Entry 4QD2 (X-ray diffraction, 2.40 A resolution); this record covers chains D and C of the 5 polymer chains in the assembly.

[Chain D (and C)]
Molecule: Hemagglutinin component HA33
From: Clostridium botulinum
Notes: chain C of this document is another copy of the same molecule, construct and numbering; everything in this record applies to it too
UniProtKB: A5HZZ6 (A5HZZ6_CLOBH); residue numbers follow UniProt; this construct covers 2-293
Chain sequence (296 residues; numbered 2 to 297; the number before each row is that of its first residue):
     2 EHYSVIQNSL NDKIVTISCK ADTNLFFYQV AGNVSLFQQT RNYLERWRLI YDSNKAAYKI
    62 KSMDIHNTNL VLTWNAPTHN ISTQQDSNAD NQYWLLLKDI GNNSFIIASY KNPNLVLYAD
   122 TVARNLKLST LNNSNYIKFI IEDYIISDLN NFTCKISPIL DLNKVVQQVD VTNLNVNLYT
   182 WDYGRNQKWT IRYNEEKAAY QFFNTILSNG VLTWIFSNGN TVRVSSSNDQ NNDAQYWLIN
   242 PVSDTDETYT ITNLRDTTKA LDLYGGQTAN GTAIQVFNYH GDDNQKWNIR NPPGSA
Not modelled in the structure: 2-8, 295-297
Differences from the reference sequence: expression tag (294-297)
From the paper describing this entry:
  - mutagenesis - D263A/F278A: unchanged binding to HT29 cells

[Interface between chain D and chain C]
Contacting residue pairs (39):
  Asn-9(D) / Gly-102(C)
  Leu-11(D) / Ile-101(C)  hydrophobic
  Tyr-52(D) / Gly-102(C)  hydrogen bond (side chain-backbone)
  Tyr-59(D) / Ile-101(C)
  Tyr-59(D) / Gly-102(C)
  Leu-96(D) / Asn-134(C)
  Leu-97(D) / Lys-99(C)
  Leu-97(D) / Asp-100(C)
  Leu-97(D) / Ile-101(C)  hydrogen bond (backbone-backbone)
  Leu-98(D) / Lys-99(C)
  Leu-98(D) / Ile-107(C)  hydrophobic
  Lys-99(D) / Leu-97(C)
  Lys-99(D) / Leu-98(C)
  Lys-99(D) / Lys-99(C)  hydrogen bond (backbone-backbone)
  Lys-99(D) / Ile-101(C)
  Asp-100(D) / Leu-97(C)
  Asp-100(D) / Leu-98(C)
  Ile-101(D) / Leu-11(C)  hydrophobic
  Ile-101(D) / Tyr-59(C)  hydrogen bond (backbone-side chain)
  Ile-101(D) / Leu-97(C)  hydrogen bond (backbone-backbone)
  Ile-101(D) / Phe-106(C)  hydrophobic
  Gly-102(D) / Asn-9(C)
  Gly-102(D) / Tyr-52(C)
  Gly-102(D) / Tyr-59(C)
  Asn-103(D) / Tyr-52(C)  hydrogen bond
  Asn-103(D) / Ala-57(C)
  Tyr-111(D) / Asn-134(C)  hydrogen bond (backbone-side chain)
  Pro-114(D) / Leu-132(C)
  Pro-114(D) / Asn-133(C)
  Pro-114(D) / Asn-134(C)
  Asn-115(D) / Thr-131(C)
  Asn-115(D) / Leu-132(C)
  Thr-131(D) / Asn-115(C)
  Leu-132(D) / Pro-114(C)
  Leu-132(D) / Asn-115(C)  hydrogen bond (backbone-side chain)
  Leu-132(D) / Leu-132(C)  hydrophobic
  Asn-133(D) / Pro-114(C)
  Asn-134(D) / Tyr-111(C)  hydrogen bond (side chain-backbone)
  Asn-134(D) / Pro-114(C)
Interface residues without a listed pair, chain D (22 interface residues in all): Ala-57, Phe-106, Ile-107
Interface residues without a listed pair, chain C (22 interface residues in all): Leu-96, Asn-103

[In short]
The chain D/chain C interface involves 22 residues from each chain, with 9 hydrogen bonds. Polar contacts
include Tyr-52(D)/Gly-102(C), Ile-101(D)/Tyr-59(C) and Asn-103(D)/Tyr-52(C). The paper reports that
D263A/F278A of chain D leave binding to HT29 cells unchanged.
Both chains are Hemagglutinin component HA33 (Clostridium botulinum). Entry 4QD2 (Molecular basis for
disruption of E-cadherin adhesion by botulinum neurotoxin A complex) was determined by X-ray diffraction.
